Entry 8R47 (electron microscopy, 2.25 A resolution); this record covers chains A and B of the 6 polymer chains in the assembly.

Chain A (and B):
Protein: lambda 3 immunoglobulin light chain fragment, residues 4-116
From: Homo sapiens
Notes: chain B of this document is another copy of the same molecule, construct and numbering; everything in this record applies to it too
Sequence (113 residues; each row starts with the number of its first residue):
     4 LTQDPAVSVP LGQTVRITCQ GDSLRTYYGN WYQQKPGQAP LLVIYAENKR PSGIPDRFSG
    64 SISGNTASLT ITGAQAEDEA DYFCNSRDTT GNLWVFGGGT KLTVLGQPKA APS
Disordered / not traced: 4-12, 50-60, 107-116
Disulfide bonds: C22-C87

How chain A and chain B interact:
Contacting residue pairs - 207 pairs, chain A then chain B:
  P13(A) with P13(B); L14(B), hydrogen bond (backbone-backbone); L96(B), hydrophobic
  L14(A) with L14(B); I47(B), hydrophobic
  G15(A) with L14(B), hydrogen bond (backbone-backbone); G15(B); Q16(B), hydrogen bond (backbone-backbone); N95(B), hydrogen bond (backbone-side chain)
  Q16(A) with Q16(B), hydrogen bond; L45(B); V46(B); I47(B)
  T17(A) with Q16(B), hydrogen bond (backbone-backbone); T17(B); V18(B), hydrogen bond (backbone-backbone); G94(B), hydrogen bond (side chain-backbone); N95(B), hydrogen bond
  V18(A) with V18(B); P43(B), hydrophobic; L45(B), hydrophobic
  R19(A) with V18(B), hydrogen bond (backbone-backbone); R19(B), hydrogen bond (backbone-side chain); I20(B), hydrogen bond (backbone-backbone); D91(B), salt bridge; T93(B)
  I20(A) with I20(B); Q23(B); P43(B), hydrophobic
  T21(A) with R19(B), hydrogen bond; I20(B), hydrogen bond (backbone-backbone); T21(B), hydrogen bond (backbone-backbone)
  C22(A) with T21(B), hydrogen bond (backbone-backbone); C22(B); Q23(B), hydrogen bond (backbone-backbone)
  Q23(A) with Q23(B), hydrogen bond; Q41(B), hydrogen bond (side chain-backbone)
  G24(A) with G24(B)
  D25(A) with G24(B); D25(B), hydrogen bond (side chain-backbone); W34(B); Q36(B), hydrogen bond; K38(B), salt bridge
  S26(A) with D25(B), hydrogen bond (backbone-backbone); S26(B); L27(B), hydrogen bond (backbone-backbone); F86(B)
  L27(A) with L27(B); Y30(B), hydrophobic
  R28(A) with L27(B), hydrogen bond (backbone-backbone); R28(B); D81(B); E82(B), hydrogen bond (side chain-backbone); A83(B); D84(B), salt bridge
  T29(A) with R28(B), hydrogen bond (backbone-backbone); T29(B); Y30(B), hydrogen bond (backbone-backbone)
  Y30(A) with Y30(B); G32(B), hydrogen bond (side chain-backbone); W34(B), hydrogen bond (side chain-backbone)
  Y31(A) with Y30(B), hydrogen bond (backbone-backbone); Y31(B), hydrophobic; G32(B), hydrogen bond (backbone-backbone); L72(B); I74(B), hydrophobic
  G32(A) with G32(B); L72(B)
  N33(A) with G32(B), hydrogen bond (backbone-backbone); N33(B), hydrogen bond; W34(B), hydrogen bond (backbone-backbone); A70(B)
  W34(A) with W34(B); Q36(B), hydrogen bond
  Y35(A) with W34(B), hydrogen bond (backbone-backbone); Y35(B), hydrophobic; Q36(B), hydrogen bond (backbone-backbone); I65(B); N68(B); T69(B); A70(B)
  Q36(A) with Q36(B), hydrogen bond
  Q37(A) with Q36(B), hydrogen bond (backbone-backbone); Q37(B), hydrogen bond; K38(B), hydrogen bond (backbone-backbone); F61(B); S64(B), hydrogen bond (side chain-backbone); I65(B)
  K38(A) with Q36(B); K38(B)
  P39(A) with P39(B); F61(B), hydrophobic
  G40(A) with P39(B), hydrogen bond (backbone-backbone); G40(B); Q41(B), hydrogen bond (backbone-backbone)
  Q41(A) with Q41(B), hydrogen bond
  A42(A) with A42(B)
  P43(A) with P43(B)
  L44(A) with P43(B), hydrogen bond (backbone-backbone); L44(B); L45(B), hydrogen bond (backbone-backbone)
  L45(A) with L45(B)
  V46(A) with L45(B), hydrogen bond (backbone-backbone); V46(B); I47(B), hydrogen bond (backbone-backbone)
  I47(A) with I47(B); Y48(B), hydrogen bond (backbone-backbone)
  Y48(A) with Y48(B), hydrophobic
  A49(A) with Y48(B), hydrogen bond (backbone-backbone); A49(B)
  F61(A) with F61(B), hydrophobic; S62(B), hydrogen bond (backbone-backbone); G63(B), hydrogen bond (backbone-backbone)
  S62(A) with S62(B)
  G63(A) with G63(B); S64(B), hydrogen bond (backbone-backbone)
  S64(A) with S64(B)
  I65(A) with S64(B), hydrogen bond (backbone-backbone); I65(B); S66(B), hydrogen bond (backbone-backbone); N68(B), hydrogen bond (backbone-side chain)
  S66(A) with S66(B); N68(B)
  G67(A) with S66(B); G67(B); N68(B), hydrogen bond (backbone-side chain)
  N68(A) with N68(B), hydrogen bond; T69(B), hydrogen bond (backbone-backbone)
  T69(A) with T69(B)
  A70(A) with T69(B), hydrogen bond (backbone-backbone); A70(B); S71(B), hydrogen bond (backbone-backbone)
  S71(A) with S71(B)
  L72(A) with S71(B), hydrogen bond (backbone-backbone); L72(B); T73(B), hydrogen bond (backbone-backbone)
  T73(A) with T73(B)
  I74(A) with T73(B), hydrogen bond (backbone-backbone); I74(B); T75(B), hydrogen bond (backbone-backbone); G76(B)
  T75(A) with T75(B); G76(B), hydrogen bond (backbone-backbone)
  G76(A) with G76(B)
  A77(A) with G76(B), hydrogen bond (backbone-backbone); A77(B); Q78(B), hydrogen bond (backbone-backbone)
  Q78(A) with Q78(B), hydrogen bond
  A79(A) with Q78(B), hydrogen bond (backbone-backbone); A79(B); E80(B), hydrogen bond (backbone-backbone); D81(B)
  E80(A) with E80(B)
  D81(A) with E80(B), hydrogen bond (backbone-backbone); D81(B), hydrogen bond (backbone-side chain); E82(B), hydrogen bond (backbone-backbone)
  E82(A) with E82(B)
  A83(A) with E82(B); A83(B)
  D84(A) with A83(B), hydrogen bond (backbone-backbone); D84(B); Y85(B), hydrogen bond (backbone-backbone)
  Y85(A) with Y85(B), hydrophobic
  F86(A) with Y85(B), hydrogen bond (backbone-backbone); F86(B); C87(B), hydrogen bond (backbone-backbone)
  C87(A) with T21(B); C22(B), hydrophobic; C87(B)
  N88(A) with Y85(B), hydrogen bond (side chain-backbone); N88(B), hydrogen bond
  S89(A) with R19(B), hydrogen bond; S89(B); R90(B), hydrogen bond (backbone-backbone); D91(B), hydrogen bond
  R90(A) with R90(B); D91(B)
  D91(A) with D91(B); T92(B), hydrogen bond (backbone-backbone)
  T92(A) with T92(B); V98(B); G100(B)
  T93(A) with T92(B), hydrogen bond (backbone-backbone); T93(B); G94(B), hydrogen bond (backbone-backbone); V98(B)
  G94(A) with G94(B)
  N95(A) with G94(B); N95(B), hydrogen bond; L96(B), hydrogen bond (backbone-backbone)
  L96(A) with L96(B), hydrophobic
  W97(A) with L96(B); W97(B); V98(B), hydrogen bond (backbone-backbone)
  V98(A) with V98(B)
  F99(A) with V98(B), hydrogen bond (backbone-backbone); F99(B), hydrophobic; G100(B), hydrogen bond (backbone-backbone)
  G101(A) with G100(B); T103(B), hydrogen bond (backbone-side chain)
  G102(A) with G102(B)
  T103(A) with T103(B); K104(B), hydrogen bond (backbone-backbone)
  K104(A) with K104(B)
  L105(A) with K104(B), hydrogen bond (backbone-backbone); L105(B); T106(B), hydrogen bond (backbone-backbone)
Also at the interface, not in a pair above, chain A (83 interface residues in all): G100, T106
Also at the interface, not in a pair above, chain B (83 interface residues in all): G101

In short:
The chain A/chain B interface involves 83 residues from each chain; the contacts include 96 hydrogen bonds and
3 salt bridges. Polar pairs include R19(A)-D91(B), D25(A)-K38(B) and R28(A)-D84(B).
Chain A and chain B are both lambda 3 immunoglobulin light chain fragment, residues 4-116 (Homo sapiens); the
structure, AL amyloid fibril from the FOR010 light chain, was determined by electron microscopy.
